Entry 4AGV (X-ray diffraction, 2.65 A resolution); this record covers chains B and D of the 4 polymer chains in the assembly.

# Chain B (and D)
Molecule: Galectin
Notes: chain D of this document is another copy of the same molecule, construct and numbering; everything in this record applies to it too
Sequence (146 residues; each row starts with the number of its first residue):
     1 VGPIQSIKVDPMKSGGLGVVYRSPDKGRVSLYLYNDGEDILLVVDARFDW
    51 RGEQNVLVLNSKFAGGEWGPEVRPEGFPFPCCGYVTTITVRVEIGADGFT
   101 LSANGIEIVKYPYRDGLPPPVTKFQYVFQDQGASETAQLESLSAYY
Unresolved in the structure: 1-2
Disulfides: C81-C82

# How chain B and chain D interact
Contacting residue pairs (30; chain B residue first):
  Q5(B) with Y146(D)
  S6(B) with K8(D); V9(D)
  I7(B) with K8(D); V9(D), hydrophobic
  K8(B) with S6(D); I7(D); K8(D), hydrogen bond (backbone-backbone)
  V9(B) with S6(D)
  D10(B) with I4(D); Q5(D), hydrogen bond; S6(D)
  L139(B) with Y146(D), hydrophobic
  E140(B) with Y145(D); Y146(D), hydrogen bond (backbone-backbone)
  S141(B) with A144(D); Y145(D)
  L142(B) with S143(D); A144(D), hydrogen bond (backbone-backbone); Y146(D)
  S143(B) with L142(D); S143(D), hydrogen bond
  A144(B) with S141(D); L142(D), hydrogen bond (backbone-backbone)
  Y145(B) with E140(D); S141(D)
  Y146(B) with Q5(D); S6(D); L139(D); E140(D), hydrogen bond (backbone-backbone)
Other interface residues (no listed pair), chain D (15 interface residues in all): D10

# Summary
14 residues of chain B and 15 residues of chain D are in contact, with 7 hydrogen bonds. Polar pairs include
D10(B)-Q5(D), S143(B)-S143(D) and K8(B)-K8(D).
Both chains are Galectin. Entry 4AGV (Structure of a tetrameric galectin from Cinachyrella sp. (Ball sponge))
was determined by X-ray diffraction together with 4AGG and 4AGR from the same study.
